Entry 1OE3 (X-ray diffraction, 1.15 A resolution); this record covers chain A.

[Chain A]
Name: Dissimilatory copper-containing nitrite reductase
Organism: Achromobacter xylosoxidans
Reference sequence: O68601 (O68601); residues 1-336 here correspond to UniProt positions 25-360 (UniProt number = residue number + 24)
Sequence (336 residues; each row starts with the number of its first residue):
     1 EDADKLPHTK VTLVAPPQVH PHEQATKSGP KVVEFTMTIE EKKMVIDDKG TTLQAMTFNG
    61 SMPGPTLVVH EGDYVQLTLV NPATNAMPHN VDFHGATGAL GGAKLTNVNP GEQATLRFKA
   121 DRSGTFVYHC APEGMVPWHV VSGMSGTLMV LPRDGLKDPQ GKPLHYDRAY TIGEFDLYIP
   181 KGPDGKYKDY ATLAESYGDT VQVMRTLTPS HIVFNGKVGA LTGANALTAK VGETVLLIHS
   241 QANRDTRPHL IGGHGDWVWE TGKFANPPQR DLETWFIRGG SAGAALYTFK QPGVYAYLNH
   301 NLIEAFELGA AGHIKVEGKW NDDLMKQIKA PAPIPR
Modified positions: E1 (pyroglutamic acid; PCA)
Bound ions: Cu ion site 1: H89, C130, H139, M144; Cu ion site 2: H94, H129, H300

[Summary]
H89, C130, H139 and M144 form the Cu ion site 1. H94, H129 and H300 coordinate Cu ion site 2.
Chain A is Dissimilatory copper-containing nitrite reductase (Achromobacter xylosoxidans); the structure,
Atomic resolution structure of 'Half Apo' NiR, was determined by X-ray diffraction together with 1OE1 and 1OE2
from the same study.
